PDB entry 6LRR | electron microscopy, 3.37 A resolution | chains P and G of the 24 polymer chains in the assembly

[Chain P]
Name: All5250 protein
Source organism: Nostoc sp. (strain PCC 7120 / SAG 25.82 / UTEX 2576)
UniProtKB: Q8YLP6 (Q8YLP6_NOSS1); residue numbers follow UniProt; this construct covers 203-361
Chain sequence (159 residues; numbered 203 to 361; the number before each row is that of its first residue):
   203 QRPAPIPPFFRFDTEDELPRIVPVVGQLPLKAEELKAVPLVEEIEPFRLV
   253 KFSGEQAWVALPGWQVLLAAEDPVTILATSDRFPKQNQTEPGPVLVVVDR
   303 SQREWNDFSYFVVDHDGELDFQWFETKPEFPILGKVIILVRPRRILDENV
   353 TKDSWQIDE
Not modelled in the structure: 203-204
UniProt features mapped onto this chain:
  - mutagenesis: Lys-354 to Glu-361 (Forms more RbcL(2)-Raf1(2) but little RbcL(8)-Raf1(8)), Glu-361 (E361EHHH: Forms more RbcL(2)-Raf1(2) but little RbcL(8)-Raf1(8))

[Chain G]
Name: Ribulose bisphosphate carboxylase large chain
Source organism: Nostoc sp. (strain PCC 7120 / SAG 25.82 / UTEX 2576)
Notes: EC 4.1.1.39
UniProtKB: P00879 (RBL_NOSS1); residues 1-476 here = UniProt positions 1-476
Chain sequence (476 residues; numbered 1 to 476; the number before each row is that of its first residue):
     1 MSYAQTKTQTKSGYKAGVQDYRLTYYTPDYTPKDTDILAAFRVTPQPGVP
    51 FEEAAAAVAAESSTGTWTTVWTDLLTDLDRYKGRCYDIEPVPGEDNQFIA
   101 YIAYPLDLFEEGSITNVLTSIVGNVFGFKALRALRLEDIRFPVAYIKTFQ
   151 GPPHGIQVERDKLNKYGRPLLGCTIKPKLGLSAKNYGRAVYECLRGGLDF
   201 TKDDENINSAPFQRWRDRFLFVADAITKAQAETGEIKGHYLNVTAPTCEE
   251 MLKRAEYAKELKQPIIMHDYLTAGFTANTTLARWCRDNGVLLHIHRAMHA
   301 VIDRQKNHGIHFRVLAKALRLSGGDHIHTGTVVGKLEGERGITMGFVDLL
   351 RENYVEQDKSRGIYFTQDWASLPGVMAVASGGIHVWHMPALVEIFGDDSV
   401 LQFGGGTLGHPWGNAPGATANRVALEACVQARNEGRNLAREGNDVIREAA
   451 KWSPELAVACELWKEIKFEFEAMDTV
Not modelled in the structure: 1-21, 66-76, 463-476
UniProt features mapped onto this chain:
  - active site (Proton acceptor): Lys-176, His-295
  - binding site (substrate): Asn-124, Thr-174, Lys-178, Arg-296, His-328, Ser-380
  - binding site (Mg(2+)): Lys-202, Asp-204, Glu-205
  - site: Lys-335 (Transition state stabilizer)
  - modified residue: Lys-202 (N6-carboxylysine)
Disulfides: Cys-173/Cys-193

[How chain P and chain G interact]
Residue-residue contacts - 29 pairs, chain P then chain G:
  Gln-267(P) with Gly-93(G); Asp-95(G)
  Pro-344(P) with Glu-337(G)
  Arg-345(P) with Glu-337(G)
  Arg-346(P) with Glu-337(G), hydrogen bond (backbone-side chain); Arg-340(G), hydrogen bond (backbone-side chain)
  Ile-347(P) with Lys-335(G); Leu-336(G), hydrophobic
  Leu-348(P) with Val-333(G); Ala-390(G), hydrophobic
  Asn-351(P) with Gly-382(G); His-387(G)
  Val-352(P) with Val-333(G); Gly-334(G); Lys-335(G); Leu-336(G), hydrophobic
  Gln-358(P) with Gly-381(G); Gly-382(G), hydrogen bond (side chain-backbone)
  Asp-360(P) with Arg-296(G); His-299(G), salt bridge; Arg-304(G); Gly-330(G); Thr-331(G)
  Glu-361(P) with Glu-205(G); His-295(G), salt bridge; Arg-296(G); His-328(G); Gly-330(G); Ser-380(G), hydrogen bond (backbone-side chain)
Other interface residues (no listed pair), chain P (12 interface residues in all): Glu-217
Other interface residues (no listed pair), chain G (25 interface residues in all): Ala-297, Ala-300, Asn-307, Gly-406

[Overview]
The interface between chain P and chain G involves 12 residues on one side and 25 on the other; the contacts
include 4 hydrogen bonds and 2 salt bridges. Among the polar pairs are Asp-360(P)/His-299(G),
Glu-361(P)/His-295(G) and Arg-346(P)/Glu-337(G).
Chain P is All5250 protein and chain G is Ribulose bisphosphate carboxylase large chain, both from Nostoc sp.
(strain PCC 7120 / SAG 25.82 / UTEX 2576); the structure, Cryo-EM structure of RuBisCO-Raf1 from Anabaena sp.
PCC 7120, was determined by electron microscopy, deposited together with 6LRS and 6KKM.
